6FZT - chains A and C of the 3 polymer chains in the assembly; structure by X-ray diffraction, 2.46 A resolution.

# Chain A
Protein: Mothers against decapentaplegic homolog 9
Source organism: Homo sapiens
UniProt: O15198 (SMAD9_HUMAN); residues -2 to 137 here correspond to UniProt positions 1-140 (UniProt number = residue number + 3)
Chain sequence (140 residues; each row starts with the number of its first residue; numbers below 1 keep their minus sign (Met-2 is residue -2)):
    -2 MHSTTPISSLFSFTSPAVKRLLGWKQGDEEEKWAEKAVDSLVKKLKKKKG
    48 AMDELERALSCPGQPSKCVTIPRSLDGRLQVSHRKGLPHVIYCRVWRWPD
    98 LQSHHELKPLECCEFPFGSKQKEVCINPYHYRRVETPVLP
Not modelled in the structure: -2 to 4, 136-137
Ion coordination: Zn2+: Cys65, Cys110, Cys122, His127
UniProt features mapped onto this chain:
  - binding site (Zn(2+)): Cys65, Cys110, Cys122, His127
From the paper describing this entry:
  - binding site for the 16-nt DNA strand: Arg75
  - binding site for the 16-nt DNA strand (chain C): Gln77, Lys82

# Chain C
Molecule: 16-nt DNA strand
Sequence (16 nucleotides; each row starts with the number of its first residue):
     1 TGCAGGCGCGCCTGCA

# How chain A and chain C interact
Residue-residue contacts - 10 pairs, chain A then chain C:
  Ser71(A) - DG10(C)  phosphate contact
  Leu72(A) - DG10(C)  hydrogen bond to the phosphate
  Arg75(A) - DC11(C)  base contact
  Leu76(A) - DC9(C)  phosphate contact
  Gln77(A) - DG8(C)  hydrogen bond to the phosphate
  Gln77(A) - DC9(C)  hydrogen bond to the phosphate
  Ser79(A) - DG8(C)  hydrogen bond to the phosphate
  His80(A) - DG8(C)  hydrogen bond to the phosphate
  Lys82(A) - DG10(C)  hydrogen bond to the base
  Lys82(A) - DC11(C)  base contact
Also at the interface, not in a pair above, chain A (10 interface residues in all): Asp73, Val78
Also at the interface, not in a pair above, chain C (5 interface residues in all): DC7

# Overview
10 residues of chain A face 5 of chain C across their interface; the contacts include 6 hydrogen bonds. Among
the polar pairs are Lys82(A)-DG10(C), Leu72(A)-DG10(C) and Gln77(A)-DG8(C). The paper reports a binding site
for the 16-nt DNA strand (chain C) at Gln77(A) and Lys82(A); a binding site for the 16-nt DNA strand at
Arg75(A).
Chain A is Mothers against decapentaplegic homolog 9 (Homo sapiens) and chain C is a 16-nt DNA strand; the
structure, Crystal structure of Smad8_9-MH1 bound to the GGCGC site, was determined by X-ray diffraction (same
publication as 6ZMN, 6TBZ, 6TCE and 6FZS).
